8Y0Q - chains 3 and 4 of the 6 polymer chains in the assembly; structure by electron microscopy, 2.44 A resolution.

== Chain 3 ==
Protein: VP3 of capsid protein
Organism: Foot-and-mouth disease virus O
Reference sequence: A0A1C6ZW66 (A0A1C6ZW66_9PICO); residues 1-220 here correspond to UniProt positions 304-523 (UniProt number = residue number + 303)
Amino-acid sequence (220 residues; each row starts with the number of its first residue):
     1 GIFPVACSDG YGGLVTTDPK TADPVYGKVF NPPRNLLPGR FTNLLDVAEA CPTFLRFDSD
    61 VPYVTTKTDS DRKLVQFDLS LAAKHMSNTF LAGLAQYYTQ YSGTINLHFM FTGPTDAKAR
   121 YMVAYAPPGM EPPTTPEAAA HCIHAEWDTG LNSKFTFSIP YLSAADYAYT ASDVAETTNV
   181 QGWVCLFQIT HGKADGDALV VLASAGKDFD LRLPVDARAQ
Unresolved in the structure: 220
Differences from the reference sequence: conflict R56 (His359 in A0A1C6ZW66), K73 (Val376 in A0A1C6ZW66), V75 (Ala378 in A0A1C6ZW66), T134 (Lys437 in A0A1C6ZW66), A219 (Thr522 in A0A1C6ZW66)

== Chain 4 ==
Protein: VP4 of capsid protein
Organism: Foot-and-mouth disease virus O
Reference sequence: J9PGT1 (J9PGT1_9PICO); residues 1-85 here correspond to UniProt positions 202-286 (UniProt number = residue number + 201)
Amino-acid sequence (85 residues; row label = number of the first residue in the row):
     1 GAGQSSPTTG SQNQSGNTGS IINNYYMQQY QNSMDTQLGD NAISGGSNEG STDTTSTHTN
    61 NTQNNDWFSK LANTAFSGLF GALLA
Unresolved in the structure: 1-14, 40-64

== Interface between chain 3 and chain 4 ==
Contacting residue pairs - 44 pairs, chain 3 then chain 4:
  T17(3) - N17(4)  hydrogen bond (backbone-side chain)
  P19(3) - N17(4)
  P19(3) - T18(4)
  P19(3) - G19(4)
  A22(3) - Q31(4)  hydrogen bond (backbone-side chain)
  D23(3) - Y26(4)  hydrogen bond
  P24(3) - Y26(4)
  P24(3) - Y30(4)
  P24(3) - Q31(4)
  Y26(3) - Y30(4)
  G27(3) - Y30(4)
  K28(3) - Q29(4)  hydrogen bond (backbone-backbone)
  K28(3) - Y30(4)
  V29(3) - S33(4)
  V29(3) - M34(4)  hydrogen bond (backbone-backbone)
  F30(3) - M34(4)
  F30(3) - T36(4)
  N31(3) - S33(4)  hydrogen bond
  N31(3) - M34(4)  hydrogen bond (backbone-backbone)
  N31(3) - D35(4)  hydrogen bond
  N31(3) - T36(4)  hydrogen bond (backbone-side chain)
  P32(3) - T36(4)
  P33(3) - T36(4)
  P33(3) - L38(4)  hydrophobic
  R34(3) - D35(4)  salt bridge
  N35(3) - Q37(4)
  N35(3) - L38(4)
  G39(3) - F68(4)
  R40(3) - N65(4)
  R40(3) - D66(4)
  R40(3) - W67(4)  hydrogen bond (backbone-backbone)
  R40(3) - F68(4)  hydrogen bond (backbone-backbone)
  F41(3) - D66(4)
  F41(3) - F68(4)  hydrophobic
  T42(3) - D66(4)  hydrogen bond
  D46(3) - S69(4)
  D46(3) - A72(4)
  V47(3) - F68(4)  hydrophobic
  E49(3) - A72(4)
  A50(3) - L71(4)  hydrophobic
  C51(3) - F68(4)  hydrophobic
  E146(3) - L84(4)
  N152(3) - F80(4)
  K207(3) - A72(4)
Other interface residues (no listed pair), chain 3 (30 interface residues in all): D18, T21, L36
Other interface residues (no listed pair), chain 4 (23 interface residues in all): N24

== Summary ==
The interface between chain 3 and chain 4 involves 30 residues on one side and 23 on the other, with 12
hydrogen bonds and 1 salt bridge. Polar contacts include R34(3)-D35(4), T17(3)-N17(4) and A22(3)-Q31(4).
Here chain 3 is VP3 of capsid protein and chain 4 is VP4 of capsid protein, both from Foot-and-mouth disease
virus O. Entry 8Y0Q (Complex of FMDV O/18074 and inter-serotype broadly neutralizing antibodies pOA-2) was
determined by electron microscopy (same publication as 8Y0R).
